5SYC - chains A and B; structure by electron microscopy, 3.50 A resolution.

Chain A:
Protein: Tubulin alpha chain
Source organism: Sus scrofa
UniProtKB: B6A7R0 (B6A7R0_PIG); numbering as in UniProt (aligned over 1-437)
Sequence (437 residues; row label = number of the first residue in the row):
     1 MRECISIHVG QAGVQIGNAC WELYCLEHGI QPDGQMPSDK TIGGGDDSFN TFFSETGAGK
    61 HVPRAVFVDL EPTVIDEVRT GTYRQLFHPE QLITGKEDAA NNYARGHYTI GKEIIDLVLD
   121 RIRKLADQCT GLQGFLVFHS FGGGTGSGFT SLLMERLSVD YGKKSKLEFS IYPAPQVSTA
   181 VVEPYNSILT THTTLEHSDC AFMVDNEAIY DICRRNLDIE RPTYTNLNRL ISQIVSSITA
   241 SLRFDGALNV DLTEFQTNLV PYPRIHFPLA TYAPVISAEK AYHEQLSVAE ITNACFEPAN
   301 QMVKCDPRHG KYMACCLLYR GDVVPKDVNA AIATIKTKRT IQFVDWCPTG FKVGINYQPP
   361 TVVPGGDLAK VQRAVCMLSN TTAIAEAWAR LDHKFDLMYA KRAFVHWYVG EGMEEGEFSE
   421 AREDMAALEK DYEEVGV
Unresolved in the structure: 36-48
Metal / ion sites: Mg2+: E71 (together with GTP)
Residues lining bound ligands:
  - GTP (guanosine-5'-triphosphate): G10, Q11, A12, Q15, E71, D98, A99, A100, N101, S140, G143, G144, T145, G146, I171, T179, E183, N206, Y224, L227, N228, I231
  - Peloruside A (POU): D120, R121, R123, D127

Chain B:
Protein: Tubulin beta chain
Source organism: Sus scrofa
UniProtKB: P02554 (TBB_PIG); the author numbering skips numbers that UniProt does not, so the offset changes along the chain: 1-44 = UniProt 1-44; 47-360 = UniProt 45-358; 369-436 = UniProt 359-426
Sequence (426 residues; each row starts with the number of its first residue; note: 10 numbers in that range are skipped by the numbering (no residue carries them; nothing is unmodelled there)):
     1 MREIVHIQAG QCGNQIGAKF WEVISDEHGI DPTGSYHGDS DLQL
    47 ERINVYYNEA AGNKYVPRAI LVDLEPGTMD SVRSGPFGQI FRPDNFVFGQ SGAGNNWAKG
   107 HYTEGAELVD SVLDVVRKES ESCDCLQGFQ LTHSLGGGTG SGMGTLLISK IREEYPDRIM
   167 NTFSVVPSPK VSDTVVEPYN ATLSVHQLVE NTDETYCIDN EALYDICFRT LKLTTPTYGD
   227 LNHLVSATMS GVTTCLRFPG QLNADLRKLA VNMVPFPRLH FFMPGFAPLT SRGSQQYRAL
   287 TVPELTQQMF DAKNMMAACD PRHGRYLTVA AVFRGRMSMK EVDEQMLNVQ NKNSSYFVEW
   347 IPNNVKTAVC DIPP
   369 RGLKMSATFI GNSTAIQELF KRISEQFTAM FRRKAFLHWY TGEGMDEMEF TEAESNMNDL
   429 VSEYQQYQ
Residues lining bound ligands:
  - GDP (guanosine-5'-diphosphate): G10, Q11, C12, Q15, I16, N101, S140, G143, G144, T145, G146, V171, D179, E183, N206, L209, Y224, N228
  - GTP (guanosine-5'-triphosphate): Q247, L248, K254
  - Peloruside A (POU): D120, V121, R123, K124, E127, Q293, F296, D297, A298, K299, P307, R308, Y312, V335, N339, Y342, F343
Curated features (UniProtKB/Swiss-Prot):
  - motif: M1 to I4 (MREI motif)
  - binding site (GTP): Q11, E71, S140, G144, T145, G146, N206, N228
  - binding site (Mg(2+)): E71
  - modified residue: S40 (Phosphoserine), K60 (N6-acetyllysine), S174 (Phosphoserine), T287 (Phosphothreonine), T292 (Phosphothreonine), R320 (Omega-N-methylarginine)
  - cross-link (Glycyl lysine isopeptide (Lys-Gly)): K60 (interchain with G-Cter in ubiquitin), K326 (interchain with G-Cter in ubiquitin)

How chain A and chain B interact:
Residue-residue contacts (71):
  Q11(A) - Q247(B)  hydrogen bond (side chain-backbone)
  Q11(A) - L248(B)
  Q11(A) - N249(B)  hydrogen bond
  E71(A) - N249(B)
  P72(A) - R48(B)  hydrogen bond (backbone-side chain)
  T73(A) - R2(B)  hydrogen bond
  T73(A) - R48(B)
  T73(A) - N249(B)
  V74(A) - N249(B)
  D76(A) - R48(B)  salt bridge
  E77(A) - P245(B)
  E77(A) - G246(B)
  T80(A) - E47(B)
  K96(A) - M1(B)
  K96(A) - R2(B)
  K96(A) - C131(B)
  E97(A) - M1(B)
  E97(A) - R253(B)  salt bridge
  D98(A) - D251(B)
  A100(A) - R253(B)
  A100(A) - K254(B)
  A100(A) - V257(B)
  N101(A) - K254(B)
  N101(A) - N258(B)
  N101(A) - K352(B)
  R105(A) - R253(B)
  Q176(A) - L333(B)
  V177(A) - D329(B)
  V177(A) - L333(B)  hydrophobic
  S178(A) - D329(B)
  S178(A) - N349(B)  hydrogen bond
  T179(A) - N349(B)  hydrogen bond (backbone-side chain)
  T179(A) - K352(B)  hydrogen bond (backbone-side chain)
  T179(A) - T353(B)
  A180(A) - N258(B)
  A180(A) - N349(B)
  A180(A) - K352(B)
  V181(A) - N258(B)  hydrogen bond (backbone-side chain)
  V181(A) - I347(B)  hydrophobic
  V181(A) - P348(B)
  V181(A) - N349(B)
  V181(A) - N350(B)
  V182(A) - V257(B)
  V182(A) - N258(B)
  Y210(A) - M325(B)
  Y210(A) - K326(B)
  R221(A) - S324(B)  hydrogen bond (backbone-side chain)
  R221(A) - E327(B)  salt bridge
  P222(A) - S324(B)  hydrogen bond (backbone-side chain)
  P222(A) - M325(B)
  P222(A) - K326(B)
  T223(A) - Q247(B)  hydrogen bond
  Y224(A) - Q247(B)
  Y224(A) - L248(B)
  Y224(A) - M325(B)  hydrophobic
  K394(A) - P348(B)
  L397(A) - W346(B)
  M398(A) - W346(B)
  M398(A) - P348(B)
  K401(A) - F262(B)
  R402(A) - F262(B)
  A403(A) - P261(B)
  F404(A) - V257(B)
  F404(A) - N258(B)
  F404(A) - V260(B)
  F404(A) - P261(B)  hydrogen bond (backbone-backbone)
  H406(A) - V260(B)
  H406(A) - P261(B)
  W407(A) - D199(B)
  W407(A) - A256(B)
  W407(A) - V260(B)  hydrogen bond (side chain-backbone)
Also at the interface, not in a pair above, chain A (39 interface residues in all): Q15, G95, E207, E220
Also at the interface, not in a pair above, chain B (37 interface residues in all): F244, P263, M323, V351

Summary:
Chain A and chain B form an interface of 39 and 37 residues respectively, with 13 hydrogen bonds and 3 salt
bridges. Polar pairs include D76(A)-R48(B), E97(A)-R253(B) and R221(A)-E327(B). GTP, GDP and Peloruside A are
bound between chain A and chain B.
Here chain A is Tubulin alpha chain and chain B is Tubulin beta chain, both from Sus scrofa. Entry 5SYC
(Near-atomic resolution cryo-EM reconstruction of peloruside-stabilized microtubule) was determined by
electron microscopy (same publication as 5SYE, 5SYF and 5SYG).
